Entry 7RXC (electron microscopy, 3.20 A resolution); this record covers chains H and B of the 5 polymer chains in the assembly.

== Chain H ==
Protein: Fab_8D3_2 heavy chain
Source organism: Mus musculus
Sequence (234 residues; numbered 1 to 234; the number before each row is that of its first residue):
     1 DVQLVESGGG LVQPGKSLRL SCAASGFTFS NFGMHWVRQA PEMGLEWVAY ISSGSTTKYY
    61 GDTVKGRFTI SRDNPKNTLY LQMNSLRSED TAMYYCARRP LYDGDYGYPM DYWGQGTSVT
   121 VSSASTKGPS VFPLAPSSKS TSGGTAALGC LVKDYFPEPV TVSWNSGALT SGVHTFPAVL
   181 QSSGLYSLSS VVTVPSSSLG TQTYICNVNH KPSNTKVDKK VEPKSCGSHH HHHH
Not modelled in the structure: 137-145, 196-202, 224-234
Disulfide bonds: Cys-22/Cys-96, Cys-150/Cys-206

== Chain B ==
Protein: Maltodextrin-binding protein, Immunoglobulin G-binding protein A, Immunoglobulin G-binding protein G
Source organism: Escherichia coli
UniProt: chimeric construct of A0A4Z0THX4, P99134, P06654: residues 2-359 from A0A4Z0THX4 (A0A4Z0THX4_ECOLX) positions 27-384 (UniProt number = residue number + 25); residues 360-467 from P99134 positions 43-150 (UniProt number = residue number - 317); residues 479-536 from P06654 positions 295-352 (UniProt number = residue number - 184)
Sequence (545 residues; numbered 1 to 545; the number before each row is that of its first residue):
     1 MKIEEGKLVI WINGDKGYNG LAEVGKKFEK DTGIKVTVEH PDKLEEKFPQ VAATGDGPDI
    61 IFWAHDRFGG YAQSGLLAEI TPDKAFQDKL YPFTWDAVRY NGKLIAYPIA VEALSLIYNK
   121 DLLPNPPKTW EEIPALDKEL KAKGKSALMF NLQEPYFTWP LIAADGGYAF KYENGKYDIK
   181 DVGVDNAGAK AGLTFLVDLI KNKHMNADTD YSIAEAAFNK GETAMTINGP WAWSNIDTSK
   241 VNYGVTVLPT FKGQPSKPFV GVLSAGINAA SPNKELAKEF LENYLLTDEG LEAVNKDKPL
   301 GAVALKSYEE ELAKDPRIAA TMENAQKGEI MPNIPQMSAF WYAVRTAVIN AASGRQTVDQ
   361 ALAFAQILIM PNLTEEQRNG FIQSLKDDPS VSKEILAEAK KLNEHQAPKG GSGGAGSGDQ
   421 QSAFYEILNM PNLNEAQRNG FIQSLKDDPS QSTNVLGEAK KLNESQAGGG SGGGSGGSAV
   481 TTYKLVINGK TLKGETTTKA VDAETAEKAF KQYANDNGVD GVWTYDDATK TFTVTEGSGH
   541 HHHHH
Not modelled in the structure: 1-7, 29-34, 53-57, 142-147, 409-481, 537-545
Sequence notes: initiating methionine (1); conflict Ala-361 (Gln44 in P99134), Leu-362 (Asn45 in P99134), Ala-365 (Tyr48 in P99134), 22 further conflict positions vs the reference (P99134) not listed; linker (468-478); expression tag (537-545)

== How chain H and chain B interact ==
Contacting residue pairs (27):
  Thr-56(H) with His-405(B)
  Thr-57(H) with His-405(B)
  Gly-128(H) with Tyr-513(B)
  Pro-129(H) with Tyr-513(B), hydrogen bond (backbone-side chain); Asn-517(B)
  Ser-130(H) with Asp-516(B); Asn-517(B)
  Val-131(H) with Leu-492(B), hydrophobic; Asn-517(B)
  Phe-132(H) with Asp-516(B)
  Ser-213(H) with Thr-496(B); Thr-497(B), hydrogen bond (backbone-side chain)
  Asn-214(H) with Glu-495(B); Thr-496(B); Thr-497(B)
  Thr-215(H) with Glu-495(B); Thr-496(B); Tyr-513(B)
  Lys-216(H) with Gly-494(B); Glu-495(B), hydrogen bond (backbone-backbone)
  Val-217(H) with Lys-493(B); Gly-494(B)
  Asp-218(H) with Leu-492(B); Lys-493(B), hydrogen bond (backbone-backbone)
  Lys-219(H) with Thr-491(B), hydrogen bond; Leu-492(B)
  Lys-220(H) with Thr-491(B), hydrogen bond (backbone-backbone)
Other interface residues (no listed pair), chain H (17 interface residues in all): Lys-127, Asp-154

== Summary ==
17 residues of chain H and 11 residues of chain B are in contact, with 6 hydrogen bonds. Polar contacts
include Pro-129(H)/Tyr-513(B), Ser-213(H)/Thr-497(B) and Lys-219(H)/Thr-491(B).
Chain H is Fab_8D3_2 heavy chain (Mus musculus) and chain B is Maltodextrin-binding protein, Immunoglobulin
G-binding protein A, Immunoglobulin G-binding protein G (Escherichia coli); the structure, CryoEM structure of
KDELR with Legobody, was determined by electron microscopy together with 7R9D and 7RXD from the same study.
